4A9M - chains A and B; structure by X-ray diffraction, 2.06 A resolution.

Chain A (and B):
Molecule: Bromodomain containing 2
Source organism: Homo sapiens
Notes: fragment: n-terminal bromodomain (bd1), residues 67-200; chain B of this document is another copy of the same molecule, construct and numbering; everything in this record applies to it too
UniProt: P25440 (BRD2_HUMAN); numbering as in UniProt (aligned over 67-200)
Chain sequence (154 residues; each row starts with the number of its first residue):
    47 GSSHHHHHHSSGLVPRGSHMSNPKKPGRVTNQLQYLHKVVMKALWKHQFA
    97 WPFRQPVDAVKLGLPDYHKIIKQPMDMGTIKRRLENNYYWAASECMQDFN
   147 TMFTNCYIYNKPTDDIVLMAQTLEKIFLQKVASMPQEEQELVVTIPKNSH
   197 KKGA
Unresolved in the structure: 47-74, 187-200 (chain B: 47-72, 187-200)
Differences from the reference sequence: expression tag (47-66)
Curated features (UniProtKB/Swiss-Prot):
  - binding site (a protein): Asp-112, Tyr-155, Asn-156, Lys-157, Asp-160, Asp-161
  - mutagenesis: Gln-78 (Q78A: Loss of homodimerization), Pro-111 to Asp-112 (Abolished binding to histone H4 acetylated at 'Lys-12' (H4K12ac)), Asp-112 to Ile-116 (Abolished binding to histone H4 acetylated at 'Lys-12' (H4K12ac)), Tyr-113 (Y113A: Abolished binding to histone H4 acetylated at 'Lys-12' (H4K12ac)), Met-142 to Gln-143 (Loss of homodimerization), Tyr-153 (Y153K: Loss of homodimerization), Ile-154 (I154A: Partial loss of homodimerization; when associated with A-182. Abolished binding to histone H4 acetylated at 'Lys-12' (H4K12ac)), Asn-156 to Asp-160 (Abolished binding to histone H4 acetylated at 'Lys-12' (H4K12ac)), Asn-156 (N156A: Abolished binding to histone H4 acetylated at 'Lys-12' (H4K12ac). Abolished binding to histone H4 acetyl-methylated), Lys-157 to Asp-160 (Abolished binding to histone H4 acetylated at 'Lys-12' (H4K12ac)), Pro-158 (P158D: Abolished binding to histone H4 acetylated at 'Lys-12' (H4K12ac)), Asp-160 (D160A: Abolished binding to histone H4 acetylated at 'Lys-12' (H4K12ac)), 4 further mutagenesis entries in UniProt
Ligand contacts: P9M (N-cyclopentyl-5-(3,5-dimethylisoxazol-4-yl)-2-methylbenzenesulfonamide): Trp-97, Pro-98, Phe-99, Val-103, Leu-108, Leu-110, Tyr-113, Cys-152, Tyr-155, Asn-156, Asp-161, Ile-162, Met-165

How chain A and chain B interact:
Pairs across the interface (42; chain A residue first):
  Gln-78(A) / Ala-178(B)  hydrogen bond (side chain-backbone)
  Ile-116(A) / Pro-158(B)  hydrophobic
  Met-142(A) / Leu-174(B)
  Met-142(A) / Ala-178(B)  hydrophobic
  Gln-143(A) / Lys-171(B)  hydrogen bond (side chain-backbone)
  Gln-143(A) / Leu-174(B)
  Gln-143(A) / Gln-175(B)
  Asn-146(A) / Glu-170(B)  hydrogen bond
  Asn-146(A) / Leu-174(B)
  Thr-150(A) / Tyr-153(B)
  Thr-150(A) / Gln-167(B)
  Thr-150(A) / Glu-170(B)  hydrogen bond
  Tyr-153(A) / Thr-150(B)
  Tyr-153(A) / Tyr-153(B)
  Tyr-153(A) / Ile-154(B)
  Ile-154(A) / Tyr-153(B)  hydrophobic
  Ile-154(A) / Pro-158(B)
  Ile-154(A) / Val-163(B)  hydrophobic
  Ile-154(A) / Gln-167(B)
  Pro-158(A) / Ile-116(B)  hydrophobic
  Pro-158(A) / Ile-154(B)
  Val-163(A) / Ile-154(B)  hydrophobic
  Gln-167(A) / Thr-150(B)
  Glu-170(A) / Asn-146(B)
  Glu-170(A) / Thr-150(B)
  Lys-171(A) / Gln-143(B)  hydrogen bond (backbone-side chain)
  Leu-174(A) / Met-142(B)
  Leu-174(A) / Gln-143(B)
  Leu-174(A) / Asn-146(B)
  Gln-175(A) / Gln-143(B)
  Val-177(A) / Val-177(B)  hydrophobic
  Ala-178(A) / Gln-78(B)  hydrogen bond (backbone-side chain)
  Ala-178(A) / Met-142(B)  hydrophobic
  Ala-178(A) / Met-180(B)
  Met-180(A) / Ala-178(B)  hydrophobic
  Met-180(A) / Gln-182(B)
  Pro-181(A) / Gln-182(B)
  Gln-182(A) / Ala-178(B)
  Gln-182(A) / Ser-179(B)
  Gln-182(A) / Met-180(B)
  Gln-182(A) / Pro-181(B)
  Gln-182(A) / Gln-182(B)  hydrogen bond (side chain-backbone)
Other interface residues (no listed pair), chain A (24 interface residues in all): Ser-139, Thr-147, Phe-173, Ser-179
Other interface residues (no listed pair), chain B (23 interface residues in all): Ser-139, Phe-173

In short:
Chain A and chain B form an interface of 24 and 23 residues respectively; the contacts include 7 hydrogen
bonds. Polar pairs include Gln-78(A)/Ala-178(B), Gln-143(A)/Lys-171(B) and Asn-146(A)/Glu-170(B). Ligands of
chain A: compound P9M. UniProt lists 6 protein-binding residues and 20 mutagenesis sites on chain A.
Chain A and chain B are both Bromodomain containing 2 (Homo sapiens); the structure, N-TERMINAL BROMODOMAIN OF
HUMAN BRD2 WITH N-cyclopentyl-5-(3,5- dimethyl-1,2-oxazol-4-yl)-2-methylbenzene-1-sulfonamide, was determined
by X-ray diffraction, deposited together with 4ALH, 4A9N and 4A9O.
